4FBW - chains A and C; structure by X-ray diffraction, 2.20 A resolution.

# Chain A
Name: DNA repair protein rad32
Source organism: Schizosaccharomyces pombe
Notes: fragment: Mre11 amino acids 7-413
Reference sequence: Q09683 (RAD32_SCHPO); residues 7-413 here = UniProt positions 7-413
Chain sequence (417 residues; each row starts with the number of its first residue):
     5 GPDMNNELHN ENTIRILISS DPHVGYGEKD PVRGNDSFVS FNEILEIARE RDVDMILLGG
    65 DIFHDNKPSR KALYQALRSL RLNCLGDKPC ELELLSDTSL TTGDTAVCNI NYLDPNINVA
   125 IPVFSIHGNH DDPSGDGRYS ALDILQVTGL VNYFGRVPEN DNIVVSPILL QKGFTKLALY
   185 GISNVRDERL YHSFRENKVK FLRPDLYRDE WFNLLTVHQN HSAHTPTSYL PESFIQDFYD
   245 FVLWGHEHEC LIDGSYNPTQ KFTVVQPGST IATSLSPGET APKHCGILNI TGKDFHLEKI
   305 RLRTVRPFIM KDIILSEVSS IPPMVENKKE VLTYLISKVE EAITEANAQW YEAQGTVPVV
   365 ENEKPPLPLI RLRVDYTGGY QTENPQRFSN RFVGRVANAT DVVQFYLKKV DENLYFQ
Unresolved in the structure: 5-13, 101-112, 137-141, 163-165, 413-421
Construct notes: expression tag (5-6); cloning artifact (414-421)
Bound ions: Mn2+ site 1: Asp25, His27, Asp65, His252; Mn2+ site 2: Asp65, Asn133, His250
What the authors report for this chain:
  - self-association interface (contacts with another copy of this molecule); pairs are residue here / residue on that copy: Arg85-Asp118 (salt bridge), Arg85
  - conformationally variable residues (loop rearrangement): Asp209 to Glu214
  - mutagenesis - R85A, W248R: decreased binding to Nbs1428-613
  - mutagenesis - W215C: decreased binding to DNA repair and telomere maintenance protein nbs1 (chain C)

# Chain C
Name: DNA repair and telomere maintenance protein nbs1
Source organism: Schizosaccharomyces pombe
Notes: fragment: Nbs1 amino acids 474-531
Reference sequence: O43070 (NBS1_SCHPO); residues 474-531 here = UniProt positions 474-531
Chain sequence (59 residues; numbered 473 to 531; the number before each row is that of its first residue):
   473 GESEDDKAFE ENRRLRNLGS VEYIRIMSSE KSNANSRHTS KYYSGRKNFK KFQKKASQK
Unresolved in the structure: 473-483, 498-519, 527-531
Construct notes: cloning artifact (473)

# Interface between chain A and chain C
Contacting residue pairs - 62 pairs, chain A then chain C:
  Gly90(A) - Lys522(C)  hydrogen bond (backbone-side chain)
  Lys92(A) - Lys522(C)  hydrogen bond (backbone-side chain)
  Pro93(A) - Asn520(C)
  Pro93(A) - Lys522(C)
  Cys94(A) - Asn520(C)  hydrogen bond (backbone-side chain)
  Cys94(A) - Phe521(C)  hydrogen bond (backbone-backbone)
  Cys94(A) - Lys522(C)
  Glu95(A) - Phe521(C)
  Leu96(A) - Phe521(C)
  Glu97(A) - Phe521(C)
  Tyr116(A) - Lys522(C)
  Leu117(A) - Phe521(C)
  Leu117(A) - Lys523(C)
  Pro119(A) - Lys523(C)
  Pro119(A) - Phe524(C)
  Pro119(A) - Gln525(C)
  Asn120(A) - Phe524(C)
  Ile121(A) - Phe524(C)
  Asn122(A) - Lys522(C)  hydrogen bond
  Asn122(A) - Phe524(C)
  Val123(A) - Lys522(C)  hydrogen bond (backbone-side chain)
  Tyr195(A) - Asn484(C)  hydrogen bond
  Phe198(A) - Leu490(C)
  Phe198(A) - Gly491(C)
  Arg199(A) - Leu490(C)
  Asn201(A) - Gly491(C)  hydrogen bond (side chain-backbone)
  Val203(A) - Gly491(C)
  Val203(A) - Ser492(C)  hydrogen bond (backbone-backbone)
  Lys204(A) - Ser492(C)
  Lys204(A) - Glu494(C)
  Phe205(A) - Ser492(C)  hydrogen bond (backbone-backbone)
  Phe205(A) - Val493(C)
  Phe205(A) - Glu494(C)  hydrogen bond (backbone-backbone)
  Leu206(A) - Glu494(C)
  Leu206(A) - Ile496(C)  hydrophobic
  Arg207(A) - Val493(C)
  Arg207(A) - Glu494(C)  hydrogen bond (backbone-backbone)
  Arg207(A) - Tyr495(C)  hydrogen bond
  Arg207(A) - Ile496(C)  hydrogen bond (backbone-backbone)
  Pro208(A) - Tyr495(C)
  Pro208(A) - Ile496(C)
  Asp209(A) - Ile496(C)  hydrogen bond (backbone-backbone)
  Asp209(A) - Arg497(C)  salt bridge
  Arg212(A) - Tyr495(C)
  Pro230(A) - Asn484(C)
  Tyr233(A) - Asn484(C)  hydrogen bond
  Ser237(A) - Asn484(C)  hydrogen bond (side chain-backbone)
  Ser237(A) - Leu487(C)  hydrogen bond (side chain-backbone)
  Ser237(A) - Arg488(C)
  Ser237(A) - Asn489(C)  hydrogen bond (backbone-backbone)
  Phe238(A) - Asn484(C)
  Phe238(A) - Leu487(C)  hydrophobic
  Phe238(A) - Asn489(C)
  Phe238(A) - Leu490(C)  hydrogen bond (backbone-backbone)
  Ile239(A) - Asn489(C)
  Gln240(A) - Asn489(C)  hydrogen bond (side chain-backbone)
  Gln240(A) - Leu490(C)  hydrogen bond (side chain-backbone)
  Gln240(A) - Gly491(C)
  Gln240(A) - Val493(C)
  Asp241(A) - Asn489(C)  hydrogen bond
  Phe242(A) - Val493(C)  hydrophobic
  Gln264(A) - Asn489(C)  hydrogen bond
Other interface residues (no listed pair), chain A (39 interface residues in all): Asp91, Asp118, Ala124, Pro235
Interface features reported in the paper:
  - pairs named by the authors: Phe238(A)-Leu490(C) (hydrophobic contact)
  - interface residues, chain A: Asn122(A)
  - hot spots on chain A (mutagenesis) - N122S: decreased binding to Nbs1428-613
  - interface residues, chain C: Leu487(C)
  - hot spots on chain C (mutagenesis) - F524E: decreased binding to SpMre11

# Overview
39 residues of chain A and 18 residues of chain C are in contact, with 24 hydrogen bonds and 1 salt bridge.
Polar contacts include Asp209(A)-Arg497(C), Gly90(A)-Lys522(C) and Lys92(A)-Lys522(C). The paper describes a
hydrophobic contact between Phe238(A) and Leu490(C). From the paper: R85A, W248R and N122S of chain A reduce
binding to Nbs1428-613; interface residues Asn122(A) and Leu487(C); 5 substitutions were tested in all.
Here chain A is DNA repair protein rad32 and chain C is DNA repair and telomere maintenance protein nbs1, both
from Schizosaccharomyces pombe. Entry 4FBW (Crystal structure of an unfused Mre11-Nbs1 complex with two
manganese ions per active site) was determined by X-ray diffraction, deposited together with 4FBK, 4FBQ and
4FCX.
